PDB entry 5LC3 | X-ray diffraction, 2.00 A resolution | chain A

# Chain A
Molecule: Protein FAM3C
Organism: Mus musculus
UniProtKB: Q91VU0 (FAM3C_MOUSE); numbering as in UniProt (aligned over 55-227)
Sequence (205 residues; row label = number of the first residue in the row):
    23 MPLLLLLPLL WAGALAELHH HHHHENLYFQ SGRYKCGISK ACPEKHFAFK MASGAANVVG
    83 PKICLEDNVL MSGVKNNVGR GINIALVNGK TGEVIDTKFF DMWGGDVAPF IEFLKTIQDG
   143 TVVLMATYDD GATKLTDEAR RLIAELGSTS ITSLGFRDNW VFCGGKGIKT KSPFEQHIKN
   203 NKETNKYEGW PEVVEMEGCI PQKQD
Unresolved in the structure: 23-55, 189-193, 225-227
Sequence notes: initiating methionine (23); expression tag (24-54)
Disulfides: Cys64-Cys221
Reported in the primary citation:
  - contacts within the chain: Cys58-Cys86, Cys64-Cys221, Pro65-His68 (pi stacking), His68-Pro223 (pi stacking)

# Summary
The paper reports contacts within the chain involving Cys58, Cys86 and Cys64 among others.
Chain A is Protein FAM3C (Mus musculus); the structure, Xray structure of mouse FAM3C ILEI monomer, was
determined by X-ray diffraction (same publication as 5LC2 and 5LC4).
